PDB entry 6Z6P | electron microscopy, 4.43 A resolution (low resolution: residue-level contacts below are approximate; hydrogen-bond / salt-bridge calls are withheld) | chains D and I of the 14 polymer chains in the assembly

# Chain D
Protein: Histone H2B
Source organism: Xenopus laevis
UniProtKB: A0A1L8FQA5 (A0A1L8FQA5_XENLA); residues 28-122 here correspond to UniProt positions 32-126 (UniProt number = residue number + 4)
Chain sequence (95 residues; each row starts with the number of its first residue):
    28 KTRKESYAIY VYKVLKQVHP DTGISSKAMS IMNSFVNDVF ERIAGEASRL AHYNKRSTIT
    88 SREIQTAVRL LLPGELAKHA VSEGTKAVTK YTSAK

# Chain I
Molecule: 145-nt DNA strand
Sequence (145 nucleotides; numbered -72 to 72; the number before each row is that of its first residue; numbers below 1 keep their minus sign (DA-72 is residue -72)):
   -72 ATCAGAATCC CGGTGCCGAG GCCGCTCAAT TGGTCGTAGA CAGCTCTAGC ACCGCTTAAA
   -12 CGCACGTACG CGCTGTCCCC CGCGTTTTAA CCGCCAAGGG GATTACTCCC TAGTCTCCAG
    48 GCACGTGTCA GATATATACA TCGAT

# Interface between chain D and chain I
Residue-residue contacts (13; chain D residue first):
  Lys28(D) with DA29(I); DT30(I)
  Thr29(D) with DT30(I)
  Tyr39(D) with DG-53(I)
  Gly50(D) with DG-53(I)
  Ile51(D) with DA-54(I); DG-53(I)
  Ser52(D) with DA-54(I)
  Ser53(D) with DA-54(I)
  Arg83(D) with DG-34(I); DA-33(I)
  Ser84(D) with DG-34(I)
  Thr85(D) with DG-34(I)
Interface residues without a listed pair, chain D (11 interface residues in all): Arg30
Interface residues without a listed pair, chain I (8 interface residues in all): DT-47, DA-35

# In short
11 residues of chain D and 8 residues of chain I are in contact.
Here chain D is Histone H2B (Xenopus laevis) and chain I is a 145-nt DNA strand. Entry 6Z6P (HDAC-PC-Nuc) was
determined by electron microscopy together with 6Z6F, 6Z6H and 6Z6O from the same study.
